Entry 8CBL (electron microscopy, 2.79 A resolution); this record covers chains A and F of the 7 polymer chains in the assembly.

Chain A:
Protein: 3-hydroxyacyl-CoA dehydrogenase type-2
Source organism: Homo sapiens
Notes: EC 1.1.1.35, 1.1.1.62, 1.1.1.239, 1.1.1.178, 1.1.1.53, 1.1.1.159
Reference sequence: Q99714 (HCD2_HUMAN); residues 1-261 here = UniProt positions 1-261
Chain sequence (261 residues; numbered 1 to 261; the number before each row is that of its first residue):
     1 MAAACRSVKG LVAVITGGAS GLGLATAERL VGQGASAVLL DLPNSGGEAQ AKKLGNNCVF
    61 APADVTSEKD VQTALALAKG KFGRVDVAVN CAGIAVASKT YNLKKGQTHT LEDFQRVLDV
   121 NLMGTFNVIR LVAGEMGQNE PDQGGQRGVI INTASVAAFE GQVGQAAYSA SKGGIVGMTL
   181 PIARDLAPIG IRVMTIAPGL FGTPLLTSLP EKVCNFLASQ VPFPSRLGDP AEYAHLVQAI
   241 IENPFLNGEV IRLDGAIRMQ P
Unresolved in the structure: 1-6
UniProt features mapped onto this chain:
  - active site: Y168 (Proton acceptor)
  - binding site (NAD(+)): S20, L22, D41, D64, V65, C91, Y168, K172, F201, T203
  - binding site (substrate): S155
  - modified residue: A2 (N-acetylalanine), K53 (N6-acetyllysine), K69 (N6-acetyllysine), K99 (N6-acetyllysine), K105 (N6-acetyllysine), K212 (N6-acetyllysine)
Small-molecule neighbours: NAD (nicotinamide-adenine-dinucleotide): G17, A19, S20, G21, L22, L40, D41, L42, S45, A63, D64, V65, T66, C91, A92, G93, I94, V120, T153, A154, S155, Y168, K172, P198, G199, L200, F201, T203, P204, L205, L206

Chain F:
Protein: tRNA methyltransferase 10 homolog C
Source organism: Homo sapiens
Notes: EC 2.1.1.-, 2.1.1.218, 2.1.1.221
Reference sequence: Q7L0Y3 (TM10C_HUMAN); numbering as in UniProt (aligned over 40-403)
Chain sequence (408 residues; row label = number of the first residue in the row):
    18 MHHHHHHSSG VDLGTENLYF QSMSSKIPAV TYPKNESTPP SEELELDKWK TTMKSSVQEE
    78 CVSTISSSKD EDPLAATREF IEMWRLLGRE VPEHITEEEL KTLMECVSNT AKKKYLKYLY
   138 TKEKVKKARQ IKKEMKAAAR EEAKNIKLLE TTEEDKQKNF LFLRLWDRNM DIAMGWKGAQ
   198 AMQFGQPLVF DMAYENYMKR KELQNTVSQL LESEGWNRRN VDPFHIYFCN LKIDGALHRE
   258 LVKRYQEKWD KLLLTSTEKS HVDLFPKDSI IYLTADSPNV MTTFRHDKVY VIGSFVDKSM
   318 QPGTSLAKAK RLNLATECLP LDKYLQWEIG NKNLTLDQMI RILLCLKNNG NWQEALQFVP
   378 KRKHTGFLEI SQHSQEFINR LKKAKTAENL YFQSHHHHHH DYKDDDDK
Unresolved in the structure: 18-92, 387-425
Differences from the reference sequence: initiating methionine (18); expression tag (19-39, 404-425)
UniProt features mapped onto this chain:
  - modified residue: S84 (Phosphoserine)
Small-molecule neighbours: S-adenosylhomocysteine (SAH): L290, T291, A292, V308, I309, G310, F312, D314, Q318, T321, S322, E334, C335, L336, L338, K349, N350, L351, L353, M356
Reported in the primary citation:
  - specificity-determining residues: Q226, N348 (proposed by the authors, not directly observed)
  - catalytic residues: D314 (proposed by the authors, not directly observed)

Chain A / chain F interface:
Pairs across the interface (25; chain A residue first):
  A97(A) - F201(F)
  K99(A) - F201(F)
  K104(A) - D239(F)  salt bridge
  K104(A) - H303(F)
  K104(A) - K364(F)  hydrogen bond (side chain-backbone)
  K105(A) - H303(F)
  Q162(A) - W193(F)
  V163(A) - Q197(F)
  V163(A) - F201(F)
  G164(A) - F201(F)
  L209(A) - Q200(F)
  P210(A) - M199(F)  hydrophobic
  K212(A) - W266(F)
  K212(A) - D267(F)
  K212(A) - L269(F)  hydrogen bond (side chain-backbone)
  K212(A) - L271(F)  hydrogen bond (side chain-backbone)
  V213(A) - M199(F)  hydrophobic
  F216(A) - I189(F)
  F216(A) - G192(F)
  F216(A) - W193(F)
  L217(A) - W193(F)  hydrophobic
  Q220(A) - I189(F)
  Q220(A) - W193(F)
  Q260(A) - W193(F)
  P261(A) - Q197(F)
Interface residues without a listed pair, chain A (19 interface residues in all): S98, R258, M259
Interface residues without a listed pair, chain F (19 interface residues in all): A196, L270, D304, N365, N366

Summary:
Chain A and chain F each contribute 19 residues to their interface; the contacts include 3 hydrogen bonds and
1 salt bridge. Among the polar pairs are K104(A)-D239(F), K104(A)-K364(F) and K212(A)-L269(F). Bound to chain
A: NAD. Bound to chain F: S-adenosylhomocysteine. The paper reports the catalytic residue D314(F); specificity
determinants Q226(F) and N348(F).
Here chain A is 3-hydroxyacyl-CoA dehydrogenase type-2 and chain F is tRNA methyltransferase 10 homolog C,
both from Homo sapiens. Entry 8CBL (Structure of human mitochondrial RNase Z in complex with mitochondrial
pre-tRNA-His(0,Ser)) was determined by electron microscopy (same publication as 8CBK, 8CBM and 8CBO).
